7BK0 - chains N and O of the 34 polymer chains in the assembly; structure by electron microscopy, 3.80 A resolution.

# Chain N (and O)
Protein: Flagellar M-ring protein
From: Salmonella enterica subsp. enterica serovar Typhimurium
Notes: chain O of this document is another copy of the same molecule, construct and numbering; everything in this record applies to it too
UniProt: P15928 (FLIF_SALTY); residue numbers follow UniProt; this construct covers 1-560
Amino-acid sequence (560 residues; each row starts with the number of its first residue):
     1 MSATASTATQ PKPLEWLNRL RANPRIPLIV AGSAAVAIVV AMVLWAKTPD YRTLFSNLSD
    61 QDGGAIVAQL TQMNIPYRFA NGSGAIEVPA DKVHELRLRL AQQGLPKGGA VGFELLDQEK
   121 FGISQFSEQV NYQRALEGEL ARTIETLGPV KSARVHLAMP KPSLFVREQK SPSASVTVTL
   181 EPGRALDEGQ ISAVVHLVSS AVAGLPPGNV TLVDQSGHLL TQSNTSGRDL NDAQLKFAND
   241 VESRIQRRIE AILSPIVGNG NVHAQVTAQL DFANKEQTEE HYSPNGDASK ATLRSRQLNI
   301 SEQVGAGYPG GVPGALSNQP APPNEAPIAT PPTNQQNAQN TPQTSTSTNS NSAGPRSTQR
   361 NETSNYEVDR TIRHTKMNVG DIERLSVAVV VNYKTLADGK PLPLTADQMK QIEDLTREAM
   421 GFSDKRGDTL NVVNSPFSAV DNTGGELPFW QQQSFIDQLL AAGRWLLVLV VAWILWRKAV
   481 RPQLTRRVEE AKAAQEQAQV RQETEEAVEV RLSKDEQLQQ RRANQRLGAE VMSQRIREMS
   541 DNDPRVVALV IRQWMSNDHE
Unresolved in the structure: 1-124, 224-230, 305-354, 395-401, 439-560

# Chain N / chain O interface
Residue-residue contacts (151):
  Glu128(N) with Phe126(O)
  Tyr132(N) with Phe126(O), hydrophobic; Val130(O), hydrophobic
  Ala135(N) with Arg134(O)
  Leu136(N) with Arg134(O)
  Glu139(N) with Arg154(O), salt bridge; His156(O), salt bridge
  Leu140(N) with His156(O)
  Arg142(N) with Arg154(O)
  Thr143(N) with Arg154(O); His156(O)
  Leu147(N) with Val213(O), hydrophobic; Asp214(O); Gln215(O); Ser216(O); Gly217(O)
  Gly148(N) with Gln215(O), hydrogen bond (backbone-backbone)
  Pro162(N) with Phe165(O)
  Phe165(N) with Phe165(O)
  Gln190(N) with Ser216(O), hydrogen bond (side chain-backbone); Gly217(O); His218(O), hydrogen bond (side chain-backbone)
  Ser192(N) with Leu219(O)
  Ala193(N) with Val213(O); Gly217(O); His218(O); Leu219(O), hydrophobic
  His196(N) with Leu219(O); Ser223(O)
  Leu197(N) with Ser175(O), hydrogen bond (backbone-side chain); Thr177(O); Val213(O), hydrophobic
  Ser200(N) with Ser173(O); Ala174(O), hydrogen bond (side chain-backbone); Ser175(O), hydrogen bond (side chain-backbone); Asn209(O), hydrogen bond (side chain-backbone); Thr211(O)
  Ala201(N) with His156(O); Leu157(O); Ala158(O); Ser175(O)
  Val202(N) with Ala158(O)
  Ala203(N) with Ala158(O); Pro160(O), hydrophobic
  Gly204(N) with Lys170(O)
  Phe237(N) with Asn231(O); Asp232(O); Leu235(O), hydrophobic
  Asp240(N) with Leu235(O)
  Val241(N) with Leu235(O), hydrophobic
  Arg244(N) with Leu235(O), hydrogen bond (side chain-backbone); Lys236(O); Asn239(O), hydrogen bond
  Ile245(N) with Thr267(O)
  Arg248(N) with Asn239(O); Glu242(O), salt bridge; Gln265(O); Val266(O); Thr267(O), hydrogen bond
  Ile252(N) with Gln265(O); Ala388(O)
  Pro255(N) with His263(O); Phe437(O); Ser438(O)
  Ile256(N) with Val390(O), hydrophobic; Ser435(O)
  Gly258(N) with Ser438(O)
  Ala288(N) with Gly286(O)
  Lys290(N) with Pro284(O)
  Ala291(N) with Pro284(O); Asn285(O); Gly286(O)
  Thr292(N) with Tyr282(O); Ser283(O), hydrogen bond (side chain-backbone); Pro284(O); Asn285(O); Val368(O)
  Leu293(N) with Asn285(O), hydrogen bond (backbone-side chain); Tyr366(O); Val368(O)
  Arg294(N) with Ser364(O); Asn365(O); Tyr366(O), hydrogen bond (backbone-backbone); Glu367(O), salt bridge; Val368(O)
  Ser295(N) with Ser364(O); Asn365(O), hydrogen bond
  Arg296(N) with Glu362(O), salt bridge; Thr363(O); Ser364(O), hydrogen bond (backbone-backbone); Tyr366(O), hydrogen bond
  Gln297(N) with Glu362(O); Thr363(O), hydrogen bond
  Leu298(N) with Arg360(O); Asn361(O); Glu362(O), hydrogen bond (backbone-backbone)
  Asn299(N) with Arg360(O); Asn361(O)
  Ile300(N) with Gln359(O); Arg360(O), hydrogen bond (backbone-backbone)
  Ser301(N) with Thr358(O); Gln359(O)
  Glu302(N) with Ser357(O); Thr358(O), hydrogen bond (backbone-backbone)
  Gln303(N) with Arg356(O); Ser357(O)
  Val304(N) with Arg356(O), hydrogen bond (backbone-backbone)
  Glu367(N) with Tyr282(O)
  Val368(N) with Tyr282(O)
  Asp369(N) with Glu280(O); His281(O); Tyr282(O), hydrogen bond (side chain-backbone)
  Arg370(N) with Thr278(O); Glu279(O); Glu280(O), salt bridge
  Thr371(N) with Gln277(O); Thr278(O); Glu279(O)
  Ile372(N) with Glu276(O); Gln277(O); Thr278(O), hydrogen bond (backbone-backbone)
  Arg373(N) with Lys275(O); Glu276(O); Gln277(O)
  His374(N) with Asn274(O); Lys275(O); Glu276(O), hydrogen bond (backbone-backbone)
  Thr375(N) with Asn274(O); Lys275(O)
  Lys376(N) with Ala273(O); Asn274(O), hydrogen bond (backbone-backbone)
  Met377(N) with Ala273(O), hydrophobic
  Asn378(N) with Gln234(O), hydrogen bond; Phe272(O); Ala273(O)
  Asp414(N) with Asn431(O)
  Leu415(N) with Val390(O), hydrophobic; Asn431(O); Val433(O), hydrophobic
  Glu418(N) with Ser386(O); Val387(O), hydrogen bond (side chain-backbone); Ala388(O); Thr429(O); Leu430(O), hydrogen bond (side chain-backbone)
  Ala419(N) with Thr267(O), hydrogen bond (backbone-side chain)
  Gly421(N) with Thr267(O); Arg384(O), hydrogen bond (backbone-side chain); Ser386(O)
  Ser423(N) with Arg384(O)
  Lys425(N) with Arg384(O)
  Arg426(N) with Gln269(O)
Interface residues without a listed pair, chain N (79 interface residues in all): Thr146, Gly189, Ala251, Ser254, Val257, Ser289, Val379, Ile382, Gln411, Met420, Phe422
Interface residues without a listed pair, chain O (82 interface residues in all): Val155, Lys161, Ala264, Pro355, Met377, Pro436

# Summary
79 residues of chain N and 82 residues of chain O are in contact; the contacts include 30 hydrogen bonds and 6
salt bridges. Among the polar pairs are Glu139(N)-Arg154(O), Glu139(N)-His156(O) and Arg248(N)-Glu242(O).
Chain N and chain O are both Flagellar M-ring protein (Salmonella enterica subsp. enterica serovar
Typhimurium); the structure, Salmonella FliF ring (34mer) in intact basal body - C1, was determined by
electron microscopy (same publication as 7BGL, 7BHQ, 7BIN, 7BJ2 and 7NVG).
